Entry 9C3J (electron microscopy, 2.42 A resolution); this record covers chains A and B of the 3 polymer chains in the assembly.

Chain A:
Name: VP1
Source organism: Human enterovirus D68
Reference sequence: A0A6B9L1K3 (A0A6B9L1K3_HED68); residues 54-269 here correspond to UniProt positions 66-281 (UniProt number = residue number + 12)
Sequence (216 residues; numbered 54 to 269; the number before each row is that of its first residue):
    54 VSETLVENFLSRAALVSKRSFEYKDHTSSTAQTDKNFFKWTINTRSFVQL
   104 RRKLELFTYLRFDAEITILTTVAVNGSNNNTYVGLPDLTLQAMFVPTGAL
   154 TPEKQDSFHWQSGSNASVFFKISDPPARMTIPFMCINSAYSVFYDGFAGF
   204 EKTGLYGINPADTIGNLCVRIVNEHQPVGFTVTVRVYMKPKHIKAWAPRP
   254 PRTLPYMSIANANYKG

Chain B:
Name: VP0
Source organism: Human enterovirus D68
Reference sequence: A0A6B9W1K7 (A0A6B9W1K7_HED68); residues 29-240 here correspond to UniProt positions 98-309 (UniProt number = residue number + 69)
Sequence (212 residues; each row starts with the number of its first residue):
    29 ANYCCAYGEWPNYLPDHEAVAIDKPTQPETATDRFYTLRSVKWEATSTGW
    79 WWKLPDALNNIGMFGQNVQHHYLYRSGFLIHVQCNATKFHQGALLVVAIP
   129 EHQRGAHNTTTSPGFDDIMKGEAGGTFNHPYVLDDGTSLACATIFPHQWI
   179 NLRTNNSATIVLPWMNAAPMDFPLRHNQWTLAIIPVVPLGTRTMSSMVPI
   229 TVSIAPMCCEFN
Unresolved in the structure: 40-59

Chain A / chain B interface:
Contacting residue pairs (76; chain A residue first):
  Thr111(A) - Glu129(B)
  Tyr112(A) - Glu129(B)  hydrogen bond
  Tyr112(A) - Met193(B)
  Tyr112(A) - Asn194(B)
  Tyr112(A) - Ala195(B)  hydrophobic
  Asn190(A) - Ala196(B)
  Ser191(A) - Ala195(B)  hydrogen bond (backbone-backbone)
  Ala192(A) - Ala195(B)
  Phe196(A) - Glu129(B)
  Phe196(A) - Gln131(B)
  Tyr197(A) - Gln131(B)  hydrogen bond (backbone-side chain)
  Tyr197(A) - His204(B)
  Asp198(A) - Lys81(B)  salt bridge
  Asp198(A) - Glu129(B)  hydrogen bond (backbone-side chain)
  Asp198(A) - His130(B)
  Asp198(A) - His204(B)
  Asp198(A) - Asn205(B)  hydrogen bond (backbone-backbone)
  Asp198(A) - Thr208(B)
  Gly199(A) - Arg203(B)
  Gly199(A) - His204(B)
  Phe200(A) - Gly142(B)
  Phe200(A) - Phe143(B)  hydrophobic
  Phe200(A) - Ile146(B)  hydrophobic
  Phe200(A) - Arg203(B)  hydrogen bond (backbone-backbone)
  Gly202(A) - Arg203(B)  hydrogen bond (backbone-side chain)
  Phe203(A) - Arg203(B)  hydrogen bond (backbone-side chain)
  Glu204(A) - Arg203(B)  hydrogen bond (backbone-side chain)
  Lys205(A) - Phe143(B)
  Lys205(A) - Arg203(B)
  Tyr209(A) - His130(B)
  Tyr209(A) - Gln131(B)
  Tyr209(A) - Arg132(B)  hydrogen bond (side chain-backbone)
  Tyr209(A) - Pro141(B)
  Tyr209(A) - Ile146(B)  hydrophobic
  Gly210(A) - Gln131(B)
  Ala250(A) - Tyr35(B)
  Pro251(A) - Ile172(B)  hydrophobic
  Pro251(A) - Phe173(B)
  Arg252(A) - Pro128(B)  hydrogen bond (side chain-backbone)
  Arg252(A) - Glu129(B)  hydrogen bond (side chain-backbone)
  Arg252(A) - His130(B)
  Arg252(A) - Phe173(B)
  Pro253(A) - Thr165(B)
  Pro253(A) - Cys169(B)  hydrophobic
  Pro253(A) - Ile172(B)
  Pro253(A) - Phe173(B)
  Pro254(A) - Thr165(B)
  Pro254(A) - Ser166(B)
  Arg255(A) - Asp163(B)  hydrogen bond (side chain-backbone)
  Arg255(A) - Gly164(B)
  Thr256(A) - Gly164(B)  hydrogen bond (backbone-backbone)
  Leu257(A) - Val160(B)  hydrophobic
  Leu257(A) - Gly164(B)
  Met260(A) - Thr137(B)
  Met260(A) - Thr138(B)
  Asn264(A) - Thr138(B)  hydrogen bond (side chain-backbone)
  Asn264(A) - Thr139(B)
  Asn264(A) - Ser140(B)  hydrogen bond
  Ala265(A) - Gly133(B)
  Ala265(A) - Asp163(B)
  Asn266(A) - Gly133(B)
  Asn266(A) - Ala134(B)  hydrogen bond (side chain-backbone)
  Asn266(A) - Thr137(B)  hydrogen bond (side chain-backbone)
  Asn266(A) - Thr138(B)
  Asn266(A) - Thr139(B)  hydrogen bond (side chain-backbone)
  Tyr267(A) - Gly133(B)
  Tyr267(A) - Ala134(B)  hydrogen bond (backbone-backbone)
  Tyr267(A) - His135(B)
  Tyr267(A) - Asn136(B)  hydrogen bond (backbone-backbone)
  Tyr267(A) - His157(B)  hydrogen bond
  Tyr267(A) - Asp162(B)
  Tyr267(A) - Asp163(B)
  Tyr267(A) - Gly164(B)
  Lys268(A) - Asn136(B)
  Gly269(A) - His135(B)  hydrogen bond (backbone-side chain)
  Gly269(A) - Asn136(B)
Also at the interface, not in a pair above, chain A (34 interface residues in all): Ser194, Ser261, Ala263
Also at the interface, not in a pair above, chain B (41 interface residues in all): Ile127, Met147, Asn156, Phe200

Overview:
34 residues of chain A face 41 of chain B across their interface; the contacts include 23 hydrogen bonds and 1
salt bridge. Among the polar pairs are Asp198(A)-Lys81(B), Tyr112(A)-Glu129(B) and Tyr197(A)-Gln131(B).
Here chain A is VP1 and chain B is VP0, both from Human enterovirus D68. Entry 9C3J (Cryo-EM structure of
EV-D68 B3 Virus-like particle) was determined by electron microscopy, deposited together with 9C4A, 9C8F,
9C8G, 9C8H and 9C8I.
